PDB entry 9GM8 | electron microscopy, 3.90 A resolution | chains E and B of the 8 polymer chains in the assembly

Chain E:
Molecule: Chromosome partition protein MukE
From: Photorhabdus thracensis
UniProtKB: A0A0F7LPV6 (A0A0F7LPV6_9GAMM); numbering as in UniProt (aligned over 1-240)
Amino-acid sequence (240 residues; numbered 1 to 240; the number before each row is that of its first residue):
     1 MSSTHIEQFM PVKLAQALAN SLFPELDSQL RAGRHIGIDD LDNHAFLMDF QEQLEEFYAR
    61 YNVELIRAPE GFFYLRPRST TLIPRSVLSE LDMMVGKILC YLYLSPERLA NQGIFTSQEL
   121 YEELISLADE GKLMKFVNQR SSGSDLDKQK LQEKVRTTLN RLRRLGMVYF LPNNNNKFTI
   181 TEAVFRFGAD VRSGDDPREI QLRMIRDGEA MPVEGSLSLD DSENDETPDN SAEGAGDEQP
Not modelled in the structure: 1, 214-240

Chain B:
Molecule: Chromosome partition protein MukB
From: Photorhabdus thracensis
UniProtKB: A0A0F7LRY2 (A0A0F7LRY2_9GAMM); residues 1-1482 here = UniProt positions 1-1482
Amino-acid sequence (1482 residues; numbered 1 to 1482; the number before each row is that of its first residue):
     1 MIERGKFRSL TLVNWNGFFA RTFDLDELVT TLSGGNGAGK STTMAAFVTA LIPDLTLLHF
    61 RNTTEAGATS GSRDKGLHGK LRAGVCYSTL DVINSRHQRV VVGVRLQQVA GRDRKVDIKP
   121 FMIQGLPTAI QPTQLLTENV GERQARVLPL NELKDRLDEM EGVQFKQFNS ITDYHAQMFD
   181 LGVIPKRLRS ASDRSKFYRL IEASLYGGIS SAITRSLRDY LLPENSGVRK AFQDMEAALR
   241 ENRITLEAIR VTQSDRDLFK HLITEATSYV SADYMRHANE RRTHLDEALA LRGELFGSHK
   301 QLATEQYRHV EMARELAEQS GASSDLETDH QAASDHLNLV QTAMRQQEKI DRYQVDLEEL
   361 SYRLEEQTDV VEEAGELQAE YEARTEATEQ EVDELKSQLA DYQQALDVQQ TRAIQYQQAL
   421 QALERARELC RLPDLSVDNA EEWLETFQAK EQQATEALLA LEQKLSVADA AHNQFEQAYQ
   481 LVKNIVGETS RSEAWQSARE LLRDWPSQRH LADRVQPLRM RLSELEQRLN NQQNAERLLS
   541 EFCKRQGRQY QAEDLEALQN ELEARQEALS LSVNEGGERR MEMRQELEQL KQKIQSLTAR
   601 APVWLAAQDT LNQLCEQSGE TLASSNDVTE YMQQLLERER EATVERDEVA AQKRELEKQI
   661 ERLSQPSGAE DSRMIALAER FGGVLLSEIY DDITIDDAPY FSALYGPARH GIVVPDLSLV
   721 RPHLETLEDC PEDLYLIEGD PQSFDDSVFN AEEQTNAVLV KSSDRQWRYS RYPELPLFGR
   781 AARENRLEAL NLERDALAER YATLSFDVQK IQRAHQAFSQ FVGKHLSVAF DTDPEAEIRE
   841 LRQRHTELER EVSRFEDQTQ QQRQQYAQAK ESLTTLNRLI PQVTLLLDET LIDRVEEVRE
   901 EMDEAQEAAR FLQQHGSALT KLEPMVAVLQ SDPQQHEQLQ QDYETAKHSQ HQAKQQAFAL
   961 VEIVQRRVHF SYSDSAGMLS ENADLNDKLR QRLEHAESDR SRAREQLRQQ QAQYSQFNQV
  1021 LASLKSSYET KQDMLKELLQ EMKDIGVQAD ANAEMRARER RDRLHEALSV NRSRVNQLEK
  1081 QIAFCEAEME NVQKKLRKLE RDYYQIREQV VSAKAGWCAV MRMVKDNGVE RRLHRRELAY
  1141 MEGGALRSMS DKALGALRLA VADNEHLRDA LRLSEDPKRP ERKVQFFIAV YQHLRERIRQ
  1201 DIIRTDDPVD AIEQMEIELA RLTEELTARE QKLAISSKSV ANIIRKTIQR EQNRIRMLNQ
  1261 GLQAVSFGQV RGVRLNVNVR ESHAILLDVL SEQQEQHQDL FNSQRLTFSE AMAKLYQRLN
  1321 PQVDMGQRLP QTIGEELLDY RNYLELDVEV NRGSDGWLKA ESGALSTGEA IGTGMSILVM
  1381 VVQSWEEESR RLRGKDISPC RLLFLDEAAR LDAKSIATLF ELCERLQMQL IIAAPENISP
  1441 EKGTTYKLVR KVFKNHEHVH VVGLRGFGQD APATQLISDV TA
Not modelled in the structure: 1, 348-515, 902-1052, 1469-1482
Ion coordination: Mg2+: S41 (together with ATP)
Ligand contacts:
  - ATP (adenosine-5'-triphosphate), molecule 1: N16, G35, N36, G37, A38, G39, K40, S41, T42, G76, G79, K80, E1407, R1450
  - ATP, molecule 2: Q1269, R1352, G1363, A1364, L1365, S1366, T1367, G1368, E1369

How chain E and chain B interact:
Pairs across the interface - 25 pairs, chain E then chain B:
  I38(E) with E247(B)
  D39(E) with R240(B)
  L41(E) with R240(B); I244(B), hydrophobic
  H44(E) with E247(B)
  M48(E) with E247(B); R250(B)
  D49(E) with R250(B), salt bridge; L1319(B); N1320(B), hydrogen bond
  F50(E) with N1320(B)
  R67(E) with V251(B); S254(B), hydrogen bond; D255(B), salt bridge
  P69(E) with D255(B); R1197(B); R1199(B)
  E70(E) with R1199(B)
  L104(E) with D1201(B)
  R192(E) with E1196(B); I1198(B)
  S193(E) with E1196(B), hydrogen bond
  D195(E) with Q1192(B), hydrogen bond
  I200(E) with E1196(B)
  R203(E) with E1196(B), salt bridge
Interface residues without a listed pair, chain E (21 interface residues in all): D42, A45, G71, F185, R206
Interface residues without a listed pair, chain B (22 interface residues in all): R243, E1165, H1166, R1195, Q1200, R1204, D1206

In short:
21 residues of chain E face 22 of chain B across their interface; the contacts include 4 hydrogen bonds and 3
salt bridges. Polar contacts include D49(E)-R250(B), R67(E)-D255(B) and R203(E)-E1196(B). Chain B binds ATP.
Here chain E is Chromosome partition protein MukE and chain B is Chromosome partition protein MukB, both from
Photorhabdus thracensis. Entry 9GM8 (MukBEF in a nucleotide-bound state with open neck gate) was determined by
electron microscopy (same publication as 9GM6, 9GM7, 9GM9, 9GMA, 9GMB and 9GMD).
